PDB entry 4WPH | X-ray diffraction, 2.92 A resolution | chains A and D

# Chain A
Molecule: Ubiquitin carboxyl-terminal hydrolase 7
Source organism: Homo sapiens
Notes: EC 3.4.19.12; fragment: ubiquitin-like domain
UniProtKB: Q93009 (UBP7_HUMAN); numbering as in UniProt (aligned over 535-888)
Sequence (375 residues; row label = number of the first residue in the row):
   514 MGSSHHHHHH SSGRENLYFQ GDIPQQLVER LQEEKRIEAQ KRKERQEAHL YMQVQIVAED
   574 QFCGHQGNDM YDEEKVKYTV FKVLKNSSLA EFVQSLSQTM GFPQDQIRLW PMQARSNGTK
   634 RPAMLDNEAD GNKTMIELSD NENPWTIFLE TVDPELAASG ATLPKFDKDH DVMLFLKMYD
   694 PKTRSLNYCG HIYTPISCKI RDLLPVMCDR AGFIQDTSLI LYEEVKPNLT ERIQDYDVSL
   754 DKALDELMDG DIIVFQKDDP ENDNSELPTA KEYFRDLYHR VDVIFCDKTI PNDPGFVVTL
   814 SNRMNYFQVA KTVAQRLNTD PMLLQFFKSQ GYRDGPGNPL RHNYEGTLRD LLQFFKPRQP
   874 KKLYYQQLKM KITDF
Disordered / not traced: 514-539, 639-645, 844-845, 886-888
Differences from the reference sequence: initiating methionine (514); expression tag (515-534)
UniProt features mapped onto this chain:
  - modified residue: Lys869 (N6-acetyllysine)
  - cross-link (Glycyl lysine isopeptide (Lys-Gly)): Lys869 (interchain with G-Cter in SUMO2), Lys882 (interchain with G-Cter in SUMO2)
From the paper describing this entry:
  - conformationally variable residues (domain motion, loop rearrangement, side-chain flip): Arg628, Met637, Asp754, Glu759, His792, Ser814, Asn815
  - mutagenesis - D762R/D764R: decreased binding to GMPS
  - mutagenesis - D762R/D764R: decreased binding to UHRF1
  - mutagenesis - D762A, D762A/D764A, D764A: abolished binding to GST-GMPS
  - mutagenesis - D762A, D762A/D764A, D762R/D764R: abolished binding to UHRF1 peptide
  - mutagenesis - D762R/D764R: abolished binding to GST-ICP0 594-775
  - mutagenesis - D762R/D764R (2-fold): decreased binding to ICP0

# Chain D
Molecule: ICP0
Notes: fragment: USP7 binding sequence
Sequence (11 residues; row label = number of the first residue in the row):
   617 GPRKCARKTR H
Disordered / not traced: 617, 627

# Interface between chain A and chain D
Residue-residue contacts (26):
  Arg628(A) with Lys624(D)
  Met637(A) with Lys620(D), hydrogen bond
  Phe679(A) with Lys620(D)
  Lys681(A) with Lys620(D), hydrogen bond (backbone-side chain)
  His683(A) with Arg619(D), hydrogen bond
  Asp684(A) with Lys620(D)
  Ile709(A) with Pro618(D); Lys620(D)
  Ser710(A) with Pro618(D)
  Lys739(A) with Arg626(D)
  Asp754(A) with Pro618(D); Arg619(D)
  Asp758(A) with Arg626(D), salt bridge
  Glu759(A) with Cys621(D); Arg623(D); Lys624(D), hydrogen bond (backbone-side chain); Thr625(D), hydrogen bond; Arg626(D), salt bridge
  Leu760(A) with Lys620(D); Cys621(D), hydrogen bond (backbone-backbone)
  Met761(A) with Cys621(D); Ala622(D); Arg623(D); Lys624(D)
  Asp762(A) with Lys620(D), salt bridge
  Asp764(A) with Lys624(D), salt bridge
Also at the interface, not in a pair above, chain A (21 interface residues in all): Ser629, Asn630, Asp682, Val685, Glu736
The authors on this interface:
  - specific contacts: Met637(A)-Lys620(D), Asp762(A)-Lys620(D), Asp764(A)-Lys624(D)
  - hot spots on chain A (mutagenesis) - E759A: abolished binding to ICP0 (chain D)
  - hot spots on chain A (mutagenesis) - E759A (Kd 100 uM): decreased binding to ICP0 peptide
  - hot spots on chain D (mutagenesis) - K620A/K624A, R623A/K624A: abolished binding to Ubiquitin carboxyl-terminal hydrolase 7 (chain A)

# In short
21 residues of chain A face 9 of chain D across their interface, with 6 hydrogen bonds and 4 salt bridges.
Polar pairs include Asp758(A)-Arg626(D), Glu759(A)-Arg626(D) and Asp762(A)-Lys620(D). The authors report
contacts between Met637(A) and Lys620(D), Asp762(A) and Lys620(D) and Asp764(A) and Lys624(D). The paper
reports that D762A, D762A/D764A and D764A of chain A abolish binding to GST-GMPS; conformational variability
at Arg628(A), Met637(A) and Asp754(A) among others; 7 substitutions were tested in all.
Here chain A is Ubiquitin carboxyl-terminal hydrolase 7 (Homo sapiens) and chain D is ICP0. Entry 4WPH
(Crystal structure of USP7 ubiquitin-like domains in compact conformation) was determined by X-ray
diffraction, deposited together with 4WPI.
